Entry 9K0Z (electron microscopy, 4.70 A resolution (low resolution: residue-level contacts below are approximate; hydrogen-bond / salt-bridge calls are withheld)); this record covers chains A and I of the 58 polymer chains in the assembly.

[Chain A]
Molecule: 16S ribosomal RNA
Organism: Mycolicibacterium smegmatis MC2 155
Sequence (1511 nucleotides; numbered 7 to 1517; the number before each row is that of its first residue):
     7 UUUGGAGAGU UUGAUCCUGG CUCAGGACGA ACGCUGGCGG CGUGCUUAAC ACAUGCAAGU
    67 CGAACGGAAA GGCCCUUUCG GGGGUACUCG AGUGGCGAAC GGGUGAGUAA CACGUGGGUG
   127 AUCUGCCCUG CACUUUGGGA UAAGCCUGGG AAACUGGGUC UAAUACCGAA UACACCCUGC
   187 UGGUCGCAUG GCCUGGUAGG GGAAAGCUUU UGCGGUGUGG GAUGGGCCCG CGGCCUAUCA
   247 GCUUGUUGGU GGGGUGAUGG CCUACCAAGG CGACGACGGG UAGCCGGCCU GAGAGGGUGA
   307 CCGGCCACAC UGGGACUGAG AUACGGCCCA GACUCCUACG GGAGGCAGCA GUGGGGAAUA
   367 UUGCACAAUG GGCGCAAGCC UGAUGCAGCG ACGCCGCGUG AGGGAUGACG GCCUUCGGGU
   427 UGUAAACCUC UUUCAGCACA GACGAAGCGC AAGUGACGGU AUGUGCAGAA GAAGGACCGG
   487 CCAACUACGU GCCAGCAGCC GCGGUAAUAC GUAGGGUCCG AGCGUUGUCC GGAAUUACUG
   547 GGCGUAAAGA GCUCGUAGGU GGUUUGUCGC GUUGUUCGUG AAAACUCACA GCUUAACUGU
   607 GGGCGUGCGG GCGAUACGGG CAGACUAGAG UACUGCAGGG GAGACUGGAA UUCCUGGUGU
   667 AGCGGUGGAA UGCGCAGAUA UCAGGAGGAA CACCGGUGGC GAAGGCGGGU CUCUGGGCAG
   727 UAACUGACGC UGAGGAGCGA AAGCGUGGGG AGCGAACAGG AUUAGAUACC CUGGUAGUCC
   787 ACGCCGUAAA CGGUGGGUAC UAGGUGUGGG UUUCCUUCCU UGGGAUCCGU GCCGUAGCUA
   847 ACGCAUUAAG UACCCCGCCU GGGGAGUACG GCCGCAAGGC UAAAACUCAA AGGAAUUGAC
   907 GGGGGCCCGC ACAAGCGGCG GAGCAUGUGG AUUAAUUCGA UGCAACGCGA AGAACCUUAC
   967 CUGGGUUUGA CAUGCACAGG ACGCCGGCAG AGAUGUCGGU UCCCUUGUGG CCUGUGUGCA
  1027 GGUGGUGCAU GGCUGUCGUC AGCUCGUGUC GUGAGAUGUU GGGUUAAGUC CCGCAACGAG
  1087 CGCAACCCUU GUCUCAUGUU GCCAGCACGU UAUGGUGGGG ACUCGUGAGA GACUGCCGGG
  1147 GUCAACUCGG AGGAAGGUGG GGAUGACGUC AAGUCAUCAU GCCCCUUAUG UCCAGGGCUU
  1207 CACACAUGCU ACAAUGGCCG GUACAAAGGG CUGCGAUGCC GUGAGGUGGA GCGAAUCCUU
  1267 UCAAAGCCGG UCUCAGUUCG GAUCGGGGUC UGCAACUCGA CCCCGUGAAG UCGGAGUCGC
  1327 UAGUAAUCGC AGAUCAGCAA CGCUGCGGUG AAUACGUUCC CGGGCCUUGU ACACACCGCC
  1387 CGUCACGUCA UGAAAGUCGG UAACACCCGA AGCCGGUGGC CUAACCCUUG UGGAGGGAGC
  1447 CGUCGAAGGU GGGAUCGGCG AUUGGGACGA AGUCGUAACA AGGUAGCCGU ACCGGAAGGU
  1507 GCGGCUGGAU C

[Chain I]
Molecule: Small ribosomal subunit protein uS9
Organism: Mycolicibacterium smegmatis MC2 155
Reference sequence: A0QSP9 (RS9_MYCS2); residue numbers follow UniProt; this construct covers 25-150
Chain sequence (126 residues; each row starts with the number of its first residue):
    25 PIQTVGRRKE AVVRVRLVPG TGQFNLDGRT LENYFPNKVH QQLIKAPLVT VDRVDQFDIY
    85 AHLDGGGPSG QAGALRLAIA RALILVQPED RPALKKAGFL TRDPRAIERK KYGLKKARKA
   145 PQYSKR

[How chain A and chain I interact]
Pairs across the interface (99):
  G924(A) with Gln-146(I)
  C925(A) with Gln-146(I)
  G948(A) with Lys-149(I); Arg-150(I)
  C952(A) with Arg-150(I)
  G1097(A) with Arg-126(I)
  U1098(A) with Arg-31(I); Arg-105(I); Arg-126(I)
  C1099(A) with Arg-31(I); Arg-105(I)
  C1108(A) with Arg-38(I)
  C1109(A) with Arg-38(I)
  A1110(A) with Arg-40(I); His-86(I)
  A1127(A) with Gln-27(I)
  C1128(A) with Gln-27(I); Val-29(I); Arg-38(I)
  U1129(A) with Val-29(I); Val-36(I); Arg-38(I)
  C1130(A) with Arg-31(I); Val-36(I)
  G1158(A) with Lys-119(I)
  G1159(A) with Arg-115(I); Lys-119(I)
  A1160(A) with Arg-115(I); Leu-124(I); Thr-125(I); Arg-126(I)
  A1161(A) with Thr-125(I)
  G1167(A) with Glu-132(I); Lys-135(I)
  G1168(A) with Lys-135(I)
  A1169(A) with Tyr-136(I)
  U1213(A) with Gln-146(I); Ser-148(I)
  G1214(A) with Lys-139(I); Pro-145(I); Gln-146(I)
  A1229(A) with Arg-53(I)
  C1230(A) with Tyr-58(I); Gly-90(I); Gly-91(I); Gln-95(I)
  A1231(A) with Leu-87(I); Asp-88(I); Gly-89(I); Gly-90(I)
  A1232(A) with Glu-34(I)
  C1324(A) with Gln-146(I); Tyr-147(I)
  G1325(A) with Lys-143(I); Ala-144(I); Tyr-147(I)
  C1326(A) with Arg-142(I)
  U1327(A) with Arg-142(I)
  A1328(A) with Arg-129(I); Arg-142(I)
  G1329(A) with Arg-32(I); Lys-33(I); Arg-129(I); Ala-130(I); Ile-131(I)
  U1330(A) with Ile-131(I); Glu-132(I); Ala-141(I); Arg-142(I)
  A1331(A) with Lys-140(I); Ala-141(I); Arg-142(I); Lys-143(I)
  A1332(A) with Lys-140(I); Lys-143(I)
  U1333(A) with Lys-140(I)
  C1349(A) with Lys-139(I)
  U1350(A) with Lys-134(I); Tyr-136(I); Gly-137(I); Leu-138(I)
  G1351(A) with Arg-133(I); Lys-134(I); Lys-135(I); Tyr-136(I)
  C1352(A) with Arg-133(I); Lys-134(I)
  G1354(A) with Lys-33(I); Gly-90(I); Gly-91(I); Ile-131(I)
  U1355(A) with Lys-33(I); Gly-91(I); Pro-92(I); Ser-93(I); Gly-94(I)
  G1356(A) with Lys-33(I); His-64(I); Ser-93(I)
Other interface residues (no listed pair), chain A (49 interface residues in all): C949, G1165, G1166, A1212, G1353
Other interface residues (no listed pair), chain I (51 interface residues in all): Pro-128

[In short]
49 residues of chain A and 51 residues of chain I are in contact.
Here chain A is 16S ribosomal RNA and chain I is Small ribosomal subunit protein uS9, both from
Mycolicibacterium smegmatis MC2 155. Entry 9K0Z (EF-G2 bound 70S ribosome complex of M. smegmatis) was
determined by electron microscopy together with 9K10 from the same study.
